6VP7 - chain A; structure by electron microscopy, 3.50 A resolution.

== Chain A ==
Molecule: Leucine-rich repeat serine/threonine-protein kinase 2
From: Homo sapiens
Notes: EC 2.7.11.1, 3.6.5.-
UniProtKB: Q5S007 (LRRK2_HUMAN); residues 1327-2527 here = UniProt positions 1327-2527
Amino-acid sequence (1201 residues; row label = number of the first residue in the row):
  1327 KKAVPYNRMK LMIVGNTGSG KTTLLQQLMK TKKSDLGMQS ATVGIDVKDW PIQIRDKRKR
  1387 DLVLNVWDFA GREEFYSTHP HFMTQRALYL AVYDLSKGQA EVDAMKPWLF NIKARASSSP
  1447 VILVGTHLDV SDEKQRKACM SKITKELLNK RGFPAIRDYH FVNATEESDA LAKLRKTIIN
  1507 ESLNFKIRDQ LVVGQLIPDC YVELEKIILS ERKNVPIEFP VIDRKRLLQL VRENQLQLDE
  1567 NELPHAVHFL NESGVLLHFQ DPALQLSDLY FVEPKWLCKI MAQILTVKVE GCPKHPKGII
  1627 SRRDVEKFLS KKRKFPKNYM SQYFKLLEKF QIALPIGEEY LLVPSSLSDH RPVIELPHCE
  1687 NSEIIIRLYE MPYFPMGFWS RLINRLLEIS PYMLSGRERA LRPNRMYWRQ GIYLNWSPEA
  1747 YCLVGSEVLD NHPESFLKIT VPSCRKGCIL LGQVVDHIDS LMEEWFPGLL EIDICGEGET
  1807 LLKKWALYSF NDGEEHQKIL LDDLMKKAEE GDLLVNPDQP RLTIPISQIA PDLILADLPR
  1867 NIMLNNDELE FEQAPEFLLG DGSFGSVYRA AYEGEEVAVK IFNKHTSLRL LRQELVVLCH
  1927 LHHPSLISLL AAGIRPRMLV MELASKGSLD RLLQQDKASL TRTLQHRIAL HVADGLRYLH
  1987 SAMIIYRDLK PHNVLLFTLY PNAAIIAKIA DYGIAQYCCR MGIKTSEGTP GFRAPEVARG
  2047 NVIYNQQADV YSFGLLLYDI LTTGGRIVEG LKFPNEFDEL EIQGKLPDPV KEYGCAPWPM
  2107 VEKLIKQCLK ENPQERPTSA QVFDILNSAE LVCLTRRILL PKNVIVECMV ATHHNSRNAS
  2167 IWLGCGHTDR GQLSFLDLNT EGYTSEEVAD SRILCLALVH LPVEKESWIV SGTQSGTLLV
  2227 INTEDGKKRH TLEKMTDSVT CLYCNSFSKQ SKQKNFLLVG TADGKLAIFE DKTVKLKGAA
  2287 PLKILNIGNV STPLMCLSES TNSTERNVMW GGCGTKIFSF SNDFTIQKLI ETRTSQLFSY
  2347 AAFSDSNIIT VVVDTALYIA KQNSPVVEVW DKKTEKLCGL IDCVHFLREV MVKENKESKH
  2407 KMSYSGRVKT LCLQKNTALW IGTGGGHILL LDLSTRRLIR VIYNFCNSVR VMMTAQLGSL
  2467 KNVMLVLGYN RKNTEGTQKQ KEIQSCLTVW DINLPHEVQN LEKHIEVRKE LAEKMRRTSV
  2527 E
Unresolved in the structure: 1327-1329, 1356-1369, 1379-1387, 1407-1411, 1587-1588, 1614-1623, 1721-1726, 1797-1806, 2020-2035, 2161-2164, 2251-2260, 2307-2312, 2398-2407, 2478-2487, 2526-2527
Modified positions: Thr-1343 (phosphothreonine; TPO)
Swiss-Prot annotation at these positions:
  - active site: Asp-1994 (Proton acceptor)
  - binding site (GTP): Gly-1341 to Thr-1348, Asn-2295 to Thr-2298
  - binding site (ATP): Leu-1885, Asp-1887, Gly-1888, Gly-1891, Val-1893, Ala-1904, Lys-1906, Met-1947, Glu-1948, Ala-1950, Ser-1954, Arg-1957, His-1998, Leu-2001, Ala-2016, Asp-2017
  - modified residue: Ser-1444 (Phosphoserine)
  - natural variant: Lys-1359 (K1359I: Found in a renal cell carcinoma sample), Ile-1371 (I1371V: In PARK8; uncertain significance), Arg-1441 (R1441C: In PARK8; R1441G: In PARK8; R1441H: In PARK8), Arg-1514 (R1514Q: In PARK8; uncertain significance), Pro-1542 (P1542S: In PARK8; uncertain significance), Arg-1550 (R1550Q: In an ovarian mucinous carcinoma sample), Val-1598 (V1598E: In PARK8; uncertain significance), Arg-1628 (R1628P: In PARK8; uncertain significance), Tyr-1699 (Y1699C: In PARK8), Arg-1723 (R1723P: In an ovarian serous carcinoma sample), Arg-1728 (R1728H: In PARK8; R1728L: In PARK8), Met-1869 (M1869T: In PARK8; uncertain significance), 15 further natural variant entries in UniProt
  - mutagenesis: Thr-1343 (T1343G: Decreased kinase activity; when associated with Q-1398), Lys-1347 (K1347A: GTPase-dead mutant. Loss of interaction with SEC16A and impaired ability to recruit SEC16A to endoplasmic reticulum exit sites), Thr-1348 (T1348N: Loss of GTP binding. Inhibits autophosphorylation and RAB10 phosphorylation; when associated with G-1441, C-1699, or S-2019), Arg-1398 (R1398Q: Decreased kinase activity; when associated with G-1343), Arg-1441 (R1441G: Decreased membrane association when associated with D-727, D-728, or D-729. Inhibits autophosphorylation and RAB10 phosphorylation when associated with N-1348 or A-2017), Pro-1588 (P1588A: Impairs RAB29-stimulated kinase activity on RAB10, RAB29 and LRRK2), Tyr-1699 (Y1699C: Decreased membrane association when associated with D-727, D-728, or D-729. Inhibits autophosphorylation and RAB10 phosphorylation when associated with N-1348 or A-2017), Asn-1710 (N1710A: Impairs RAB29-stimulated kinase activity on RAB10, RAB29 and LRRK2), Trp-1791 (W1791A: Impairs RAB29-stimulated kinase activity on RAB10, RAB29 and LRRK2), Lys-1906 (K1906A: Loss of kinase activity. Decreases proteasomal degradation of MAPT; when associated with N-1994 and A-2017), Asp-1994 (D1994A: Loss of kinase activity; D1994N: Loss of kinase activity. No loss of interaction with SEC16A and no loss of ability to recruit SEC16A to endoplasmic reticulum exit sites ...), Asp-2017 (D2017A: Loss of kinase activity. Decreases proteasomal degradation of MAPT; when associated with A-1906 and N-1994. Loss of phosphorylation of RAB10; when associated with G-1441, C-1699, or S-2019), 10 further mutagenesis entries in UniProt
Reported in the primary citation:
  - disease-associated variants - R1441C, R1441G, Y1699C: increased localization (citing earlier work)
  - post-translational modification sites: Thr-2524 (citing earlier work)
  - mutagenesis - Y2018F: increased catalytic activity (citing earlier work)

== Overview ==
UniProt lists active-site residue Asp-1994, 12 GTP-binding residues, 16 ATP-binding residues and 22
mutagenesis sites. From the paper: R1441C, R1441G and Y1699C increase localization; a modification site at
Thr-2524.
Chain A is Leucine-rich repeat serine/threonine-protein kinase 2 (Homo sapiens); the structure, Cryo-EM
structure of the C-terminal half of the Parkinson's Disease-linked protein Leucine Rich Repeat Kinase 2 ...,
was determined by electron microscopy (same publication as 6VNO and 6VP6).
